PDB entry 3WYJ | X-ray diffraction, 2.10 A resolution | chains A and B

== Chain A (and B) ==
Name: Ditrans, polycis-undecaprenyl-diphosphate synthase ((2E, 6E)-farnesyl-diphosphate specific)
Organism: Escherichia coli K-12
Notes: EC 2.5.1.31; chain B of this document is another copy of the same molecule, construct and numbering; everything in this record applies to it too
Reference sequence: P60472 (UPPS_ECOLI); numbering as in UniProt (aligned over 1-253)
Sequence (253 residues; row label = number of the first residue in the row):
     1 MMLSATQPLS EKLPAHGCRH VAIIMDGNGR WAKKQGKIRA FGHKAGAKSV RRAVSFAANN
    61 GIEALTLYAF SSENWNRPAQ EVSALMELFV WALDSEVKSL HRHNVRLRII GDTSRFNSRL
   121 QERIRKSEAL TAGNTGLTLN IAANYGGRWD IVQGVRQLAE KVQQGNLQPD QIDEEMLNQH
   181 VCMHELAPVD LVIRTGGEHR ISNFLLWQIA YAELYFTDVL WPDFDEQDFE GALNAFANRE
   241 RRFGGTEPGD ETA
Unresolved in the structure: 1-13, 73-77, 241-253 (chain B: 1-16, 73-81, 245-253)
UniProt features mapped onto this chain:
  - active site: Asp26, Asn74 (Proton acceptor)
  - binding site (substrate): Asp26 to Arg30, Trp31, Arg39, His43, Ser71 to Glu73, Trp75, Arg77, Arg194, Arg200 to Ser202
  - binding site (Mg(2+)): Asp26, His199, Glu213
  - binding site (isopentenyl diphosphate): Glu213
  - site: Ala69 (Required for continued chain elongation), Leu137 (Important for determining product length)
  - mutagenesis: Asp26 (D26A: Great decrease in activity), Trp31 (W31F: Decrease in activity; reduced affinity for decaprenyl diphosphate substrate analog), His43 (H43A: Great decreases in the catalytic efficiency and the affinity for FPP and IPP), Ile62 (I62A: Formation predominantly of C(60) and C(65) polymers rather than the C(55) polymer), Ala69 (A69L: Produces shorter polymers), Ser71 (S71A: Decrease in activity), Glu73 (E73A: Slight decrease in activity), Asn74 (N74A: Decrease in activity), Trp75 (W75A/F: Decrease in activity; reduced affinity for decaprenyl diphosphate substrate analog), Arg77 (R77A: Decrease in activity), Glu81 (E81A: Slight decrease in activity), Trp91 (W91F: Decrease in affinity for IPP), 14 further mutagenesis entries in UniProt
Ligand contacts: H78 ([1-oxidanyl-2-[3-[3-[[3-[[3-[3-(2-oxidanyl-2,2-diphosphono-ethyl)phenyl]phenyl]sulfamoyl]phenyl]sulfonylamino]phenyl]phenyl]-1-phosphono-ethyl]phosphonic acid): Met25, Asp26, Gly27, Asn28, Gly29, Arg30, Arg39, Ala40, His43, Gly46, Ala47, Val50, Ala69, Phe70, Ser71, Ser72, Leu85, Met86, Leu88, Phe89, Ile141, Ala142, Trp221

== How chain A and chain B interact ==
Contacting residue pairs (77):
  Arg30(A) with Phe243(B)
  Arg148(A) with Glu174(B); Trp207(B), hydrogen bond (side chain-backbone); Ala210(B)
  Trp149(A) with Glu174(B)
  Ile151(A) with Ile151(B), hydrophobic; Leu177(B), hydrophobic; Trp207(B), hydrophobic
  Val152(A) with Ile172(B); Glu174(B)
  Val155(A) with Val155(B), hydrophobic
  Arg156(A) with Pro169(B); Ile172(B), hydrogen bond (side chain-backbone)
  Ala159(A) with Val162(B); Pro169(B); Ile172(B), hydrophobic
  Glu160(A) with Pro169(B)
  Val162(A) with Ala159(B); Gln163(B)
  Gln163(A) with Gln168(B), hydrogen bond; Pro169(B)
  Gln168(A) with Gln163(B), hydrogen bond
  Pro169(A) with Arg156(B); Ala159(B); Glu160(B); Gln163(B)
  Asp170(A) with Arg156(B), hydrogen bond (backbone-side chain)
  Ile172(A) with Val152(B); Arg156(B); Ala159(B), hydrophobic
  Asp173(A) with Val152(B)
  Glu174(A) with Arg148(B); Trp149(B); Val152(B)
  Gly196(A) with Phe243(B)
  Gly197(A) with Arg239(B), hydrogen bond (backbone-side chain); Phe243(B)
  Glu198(A) with Phe243(B)
  His199(A) with Ala212(B); Glu213(B); Leu214(B), hydrogen bond (backbone-backbone); Arg239(B), hydrogen bond
  Arg200(A) with Tyr211(B); Ala212(B); Glu213(B), salt bridge; Gly244(B)
  Ile201(A) with Ala210(B); Leu214(B), hydrophobic
  Ser202(A) with Ala210(B), hydrogen bond (backbone-backbone)
  Asn203(A) with Ala210(B), hydrogen bond (backbone-backbone); Tyr211(B)
  Leu206(A) with Leu206(B); Ala210(B), hydrophobic
  Trp207(A) with Arg148(B), hydrogen bond (backbone-side chain); Ile151(B), hydrophobic; Val152(B), hydrophobic
  Ala210(A) with Arg148(B); Ile201(B); Ser202(B), hydrogen bond (backbone-backbone); Asn203(B), hydrogen bond (backbone-backbone); Leu206(B), hydrophobic
  Tyr211(A) with Arg200(B); Asn203(B), hydrogen bond
  Ala212(A) with His199(B); Arg200(B)
  Glu213(A) with His199(B), salt bridge; Arg200(B), salt bridge
  Leu214(A) with His199(B), hydrogen bond (backbone-backbone); Ile201(B), hydrophobic; Leu214(B), hydrophobic; Phe216(B), hydrophobic
  Phe216(A) with Leu214(B), hydrophobic; Phe216(B), hydrophobic
  Arg239(A) with Gly197(B), hydrogen bond (side chain-backbone); His199(B), hydrogen bond; Arg200(B)
  Glu240(A) with Arg200(B)
Interface residues without a listed pair, chain A (38 interface residues in all): Leu177, Asn178, Gln208
Interface residues without a listed pair, chain B (38 interface residues in all): Asp170, Asp173, Asn178, Gln208, Ile209, Phe236

== Overview ==
Chain A and chain B each contribute 38 residues to their interface; the contacts include 17 hydrogen bonds and
3 salt bridges. Polar pairs include Arg200(A)-Glu213(B), Glu213(A)-His199(B) and Arg148(A)-Trp207(B). Chain A
binds compound H78.
Both chains are Ditrans, polycis-undecaprenyl-diphosphate synthase ((2E, 6E)-farnesyl-diphosphate specific)
(Escherichia coli K-12). Entry 3WYJ (Structure of E. coli undecaprenyl diphosphate synthase in complex with
BPH-789) was determined by X-ray diffraction together with 3WYI, 4U82, 4U8A, 4U8B and 4U8C from the same
study.
